Entry 1AAM (X-ray diffraction, 2.80 A resolution); this record covers chain A.

Chain A:
Protein: Aspartate aminotransferase
Source organism: Escherichia coli
Notes: EC 2.6.1.1
UniProt: P00509 (AAT_ECOLI); residues 13-408 here correspond to UniProt positions 1-396 (UniProt number = residue number - 12)
Amino-acid sequence (396 residues; numbered 13 to 408; the number before each row is that of its first residue):
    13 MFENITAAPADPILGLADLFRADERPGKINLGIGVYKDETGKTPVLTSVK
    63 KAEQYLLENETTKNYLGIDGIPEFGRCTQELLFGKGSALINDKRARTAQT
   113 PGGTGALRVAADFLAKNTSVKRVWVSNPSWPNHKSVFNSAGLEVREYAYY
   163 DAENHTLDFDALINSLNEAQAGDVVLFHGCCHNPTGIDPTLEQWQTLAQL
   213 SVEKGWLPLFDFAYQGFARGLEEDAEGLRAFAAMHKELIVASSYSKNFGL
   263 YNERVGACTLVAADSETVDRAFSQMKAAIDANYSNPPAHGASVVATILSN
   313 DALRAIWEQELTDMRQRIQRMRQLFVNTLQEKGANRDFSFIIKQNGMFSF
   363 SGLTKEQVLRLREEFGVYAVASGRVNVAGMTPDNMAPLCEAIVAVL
Differences from the reference sequence: engineered mutation Asp-292 (Arg280 in P00509)
Modified positions: Lys-258 ((2S)-2-amino-6-[[3-hydroxy-2-methyl-5-(phosphonooxymethyl)pyridin-4-yl]methylideneamino]hexanoic acid; LLP)
Swiss-Prot annotation at these positions:
  - binding site (L-aspartate): Gly-46, Trp-142, Asn-195, Arg-386
  - modified residue: Lys-258 (N6-(pyridoxal phosphate)lysine)

Overview:
Curated annotation (UniProt) lists 4 L-aspartate-binding residues.
Chain A is Aspartate aminotransferase (Escherichia coli); the structure, The structural basis for the altered
substrate specificity of the R292D active site mutant of aspartate ..., was determined by X-ray diffraction,
deposited together with 1AAW.
